7N2Q - chains A and C of the 5 polymer chains in the assembly; structure by X-ray diffraction, 2.70 A resolution.

# Chain A
Molecule: Human leukocyte antigen B27
Organism: Homo sapiens
UniProtKB: A3F718 (A3F718_HUMAN); residues 1-278 here correspond to UniProt positions 11-288 (UniProt number = residue number + 10)
Sequence (278 residues; row label = number of the first residue in the row):
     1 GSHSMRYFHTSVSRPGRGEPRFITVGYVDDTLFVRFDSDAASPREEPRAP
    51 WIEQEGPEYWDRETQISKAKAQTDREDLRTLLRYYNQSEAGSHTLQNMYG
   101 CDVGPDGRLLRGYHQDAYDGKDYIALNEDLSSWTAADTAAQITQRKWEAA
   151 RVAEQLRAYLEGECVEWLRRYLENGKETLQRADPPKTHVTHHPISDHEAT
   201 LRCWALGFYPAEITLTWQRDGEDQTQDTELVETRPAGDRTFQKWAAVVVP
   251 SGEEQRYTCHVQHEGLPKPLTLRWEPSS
Not modelled in the structure: 277-278
Disulfides: Cys101-Cys164, Cys203-Cys259
Sequence notes: conflict Ser67 (Cys77 in A3F718)
From the paper describing this entry:
  - mutagenesis - H114Y: unchanged stability
  - mutagenesis - D116H: unchanged signaling with YeiH protein (chain C)

# Chain C
Molecule: YeiH protein
Sequence (9 residues; each row starts with the number of its first residue):
     1 LRVMMLAPF

# How chain A and chain C interact
Contacting residue pairs - 41 pairs, chain A then chain C:
  Met5(A) - Leu1(C)
  Tyr7(A) - Leu1(C)  hydrogen bond (side chain-backbone)
  Tyr7(A) - Arg2(C)
  His9(A) - Arg2(C)  hydrogen bond
  Thr24(A) - Arg2(C)  hydrogen bond
  Glu45(A) - Arg2(C)  salt bridge
  Tyr59(A) - Leu1(C)  hydrophobic
  Arg62(A) - Leu1(C)
  Arg62(A) - Arg2(C)  hydrogen bond (side chain-backbone)
  Arg62(A) - Met4(C)
  Glu63(A) - Leu1(C)
  Glu63(A) - Arg2(C)  salt bridge
  Ile66(A) - Arg2(C)
  Ile66(A) - Val3(C)
  Ile66(A) - Met4(C)  hydrophobic
  Ser67(A) - Arg2(C)  hydrogen bond
  Thr73(A) - Leu6(C)
  Asp77(A) - Pro8(C)
  Asp77(A) - Phe9(C)  hydrogen bond (side chain-backbone)
  Leu81(A) - Phe9(C)  hydrophobic
  Tyr84(A) - Phe9(C)  hydrogen bond (side chain-backbone)
  Leu95(A) - Phe9(C)  hydrophobic
  Tyr99(A) - Arg2(C)
  Tyr99(A) - Val3(C)  hydrogen bond (side chain-backbone)
  His114(A) - Met5(C)
  Asp116(A) - Phe9(C)
  Tyr123(A) - Phe9(C)  hydrophobic
  Thr143(A) - Phe9(C)  hydrogen bond (side chain-backbone)
  Lys146(A) - Phe9(C)  hydrogen bond (side chain-backbone)
  Trp147(A) - Ala7(C)
  Trp147(A) - Pro8(C)  hydrogen bond (side chain-backbone)
  Trp147(A) - Phe9(C)  hydrophobic
  Val152(A) - Met5(C)  hydrophobic
  Val152(A) - Ala7(C)  hydrophobic
  Gln155(A) - Val3(C)
  Gln155(A) - Met4(C)
  Leu156(A) - Met5(C)  hydrophobic
  Tyr159(A) - Leu1(C)  hydrogen bond (side chain-backbone)
  Tyr159(A) - Val3(C)  hydrophobic
  Trp167(A) - Leu1(C)
  Tyr171(A) - Leu1(C)  hydrogen bond (side chain-backbone)
Also at the interface, not in a pair above, chain A (34 interface residues in all): Val25, Val34, Ala69, Glu76, Thr80, Glu163

# In short
Chain A and chain C form an interface of 34 and 9 residues respectively, with 13 hydrogen bonds and 2 salt
bridges. Polar pairs include Glu45(A)-Arg2(C), Glu63(A)-Arg2(C) and Tyr7(A)-Leu1(C). The paper reports that
H114Y of chain A leaves stability unchanged; D116H of chain A leaves signaling with YeiH protein (chain C)
unchanged.
Here chain A is Human leukocyte antigen B27 (Homo sapiens) and chain C is YeiH protein. Entry 7N2Q
(AS4.3-yeih-HLA*B27) was determined by X-ray diffraction together with 7N2N, 7N2O, 7N2P, 7N2R, 7N2S and 8CX4
from the same study.
